1V6X - chains A and B; structure by X-ray diffraction, 2.10 A resolution.

== Chain A ==
Protein: Endo-1,4-beta-D-xylanase
From: Streptomyces olivaceoviridis
Notes: EC 3.2.1.8
UniProt: Q7SI98 (Q7SI98_STROI); numbering as in UniProt (aligned over 1-436)
Amino-acid sequence (436 residues; numbered 1 to 436; the number before each row is that of its first residue):
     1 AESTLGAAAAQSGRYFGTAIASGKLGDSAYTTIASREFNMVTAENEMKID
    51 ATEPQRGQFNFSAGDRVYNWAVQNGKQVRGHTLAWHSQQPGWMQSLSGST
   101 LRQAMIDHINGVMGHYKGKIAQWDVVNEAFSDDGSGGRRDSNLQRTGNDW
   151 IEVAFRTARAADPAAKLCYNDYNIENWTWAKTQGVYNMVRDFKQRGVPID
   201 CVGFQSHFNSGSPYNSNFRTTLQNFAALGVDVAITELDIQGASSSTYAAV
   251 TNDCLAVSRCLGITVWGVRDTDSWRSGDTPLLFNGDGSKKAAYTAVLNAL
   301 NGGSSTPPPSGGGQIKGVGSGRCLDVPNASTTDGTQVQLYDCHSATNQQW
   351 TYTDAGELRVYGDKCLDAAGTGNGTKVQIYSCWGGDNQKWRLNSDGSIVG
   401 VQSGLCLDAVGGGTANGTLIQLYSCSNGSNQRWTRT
Cystine bridges: Cys-168/Cys-201, Cys-254/Cys-260, Cys-323/Cys-342, Cys-365/Cys-382, Cys-406/Cys-425

== Chain B ==
Protein: Endo-1,4-beta-D-xylanase
From: Streptomyces olivaceoviridis
Notes: EC 3.2.1.8
UniProt: Q7SI98 (Q7SI98_STROI); residues 501-936 here correspond to UniProt positions 1-436 (UniProt number = residue number - 500)
Amino-acid sequence (436 residues; each row starts with the number of its first residue):
   501 AESTLGAAAAQSGRYFGTAIASGKLGDSAYTTIASREFNMVTAENEMKID
   551 ATEPQRGQFNFSAGDRVYNWAVQNGKQVRGHTLAWHSQQPGWMQSLSGST
   601 LRQAMIDHINGVMGHYKGKIAQWDVVNEAFSDDGSGGRRDSNLQRTGNDW
   651 IEVAFRTARAADPAAKLCYNDYNIENWTWAKTQGVYNMVRDFKQRGVPID
   701 CVGFQSHFNSGSPYNSNFRTTLQNFAALGVDVAITELDIQGASSSTYAAV
   751 TNDCLAVSRCLGITVWGVRDTDSWRSGDTPLLFNGDGSKKAAYTAVLNAL
   801 NGGSSTPPPSGGGQIKGVGSGRCLDVPNASTTDGTQVQLYDCHSATNQQW
   851 TYTDAGELRVYGDKCLDAAGTGNGTKVQIYSCWGGDNQKWRLNSDGSIVG
   901 VQSGLCLDAVGGGTANGTLIQLYSCSNGSNQRWTRT
Cystine bridges: Cys-668/Cys-701, Cys-754/Cys-760, Cys-823/Cys-842, Cys-865/Cys-882, Cys-906/Cys-925
Small-molecule neighbours:
  - beta-D-xylopyranose (XYP), molecule 1: Asp-825, Val-826, Pro-827, Asn-828, Ala-829, Gln-838, Tyr-840, His-843, Asn-847, Gln-848
  - beta-D-xylopyranose (XYP), molecule 2: Asp-908, Ala-909, Val-910, Gly-911, Gly-912, Gln-921, Tyr-923, Ser-926, Asn-930, Gln-931

== Interface between chain A and chain B ==
Pairs across the interface (38):
  Asn-209(A) with Tyr-880(B)
  Ser-210(A) with Asp-867(B), hydrogen bond; Ala-869(B); Gln-878(B), hydrogen bond (backbone-side chain); Tyr-880(B); Asn-887(B)
  Gly-211(A) with Ala-869(B)
  Pro-213(A) with Asp-833(B); Gly-834(B)
  Asn-215(A) with Thr-832(B)
  Gln-240(A) with Tyr-880(B), hydrogen bond (backbone-side chain); Trp-883(B)
  Gly-241(A) with Trp-883(B)
  Asp-278(A) with Trp-883(B)
  Asp-333(A) with Pro-713(B)
  Gly-334(A) with Pro-713(B)
  Thr-353(A) with Asp-863(B)
  Asp-354(A) with Asp-863(B), hydrogen bond (backbone-side chain); Ser-881(B)
  Ala-355(A) with Cys-882(B)
  Glu-357(A) with Arg-859(B), salt bridge
  Arg-359(A) with Arg-859(B)
  Asp-363(A) with Thr-853(B); Asp-854(B), hydrogen bond (side chain-backbone)
  Asp-367(A) with Ser-710(B), hydrogen bond
  Ala-368(A) with Ser-710(B)
  Ala-369(A) with Ser-710(B)
  Gln-378(A) with Ser-710(B), hydrogen bond (side chain-backbone)
  Tyr-380(A) with Asn-709(B); Ser-710(B); Gln-740(B), hydrogen bond (side chain-backbone)
  Cys-382(A) with Ala-855(B)
  Trp-383(A) with Gln-740(B); Gly-741(B); Gly-777(B); Asp-778(B); Thr-779(B)
  Asn-387(A) with Ser-710(B)
Interface residues without a listed pair, chain A (33 interface residues in all): Phe-208, Tyr-214, Ile-239, Ser-243, Thr-246, Gly-277, Thr-279, Thr-332, Ser-381
Interface residues without a listed pair, chain B (32 interface residues in all): Phe-708, Gly-711, Asn-715, Ile-739, Ser-743, Thr-746, Glu-857, Ala-868

== Overview ==
Chain A and chain B form an interface of 33 and 32 residues respectively, with 8 hydrogen bonds and 1 salt
bridge. Among the polar pairs are Glu-357(A)/Arg-859(B), Ser-210(A)/Asp-867(B) and Ser-210(A)/Gln-878(B).
Ligands of chain B: beta-D-xylopyranose.
Both chains are Endo-1,4-beta-D-xylanase (Streptomyces olivaceoviridis). Entry 1V6X (Crystal Structure Of
Xylanase From Streptomyces Olivaceoviridis E-86 Complexed With
3(3)-4-O-methyl-alpha-D-glucuronosyl-xylotriose) was determined by X-ray diffraction, deposited together with
1V6V and 1V6W.
